8CRB - chains A and C of the 3 polymer chains in the assembly; structure by electron microscopy, 4.60 A resolution (low resolution: residue-level contacts below are approximate; hydrogen-bond / salt-bridge calls are withheld).

# Chain A
Molecule: Heavy chain
From: Homo sapiens
Sequence (227 residues; each row starts with the number of its first residue):
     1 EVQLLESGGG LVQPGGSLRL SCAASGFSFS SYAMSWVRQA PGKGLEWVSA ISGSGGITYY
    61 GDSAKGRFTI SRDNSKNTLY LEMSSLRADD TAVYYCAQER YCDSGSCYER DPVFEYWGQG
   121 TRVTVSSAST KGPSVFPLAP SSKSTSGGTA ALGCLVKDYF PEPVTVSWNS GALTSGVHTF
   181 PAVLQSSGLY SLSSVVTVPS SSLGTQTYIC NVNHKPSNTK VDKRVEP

# Chain C
Molecule: Maltose/maltodextrin-binding periplasmic protein, Type III secretion protein PcrV
From: Pseudomonas aeruginosa
Reference sequence: chimeric construct of P0AEX9, G3XD49: residues -354 to 1 from P0AEX9 (MALE_ECOLI) positions 29-384 (UniProt number = residue number + 383); residues 2-294 from G3XD49 positions 2-294 (same numbers)
Sequence (692 residues; numbered -397 to 294; the number before each row is that of its first residue; numbers below 1 keep their minus sign (Met-397 is residue -397)):
  -397 MGSWSHPQFE KGGGSGGGSG GGSWSHPQFE KSGLVPRGSA SKTEEGKLVI WINGDKGYNG
  -337 LAEVGKKFEK DTGIKVTVEH PDKLEEKFPQ VAATGDGPDI IFWAHDRFGG YAQSGLLAEI
  -277 TPAAAFQDKL YPFTWDAVRY NGKLIAYPIA VEALSLIYNK DLLPNPPKTW EEIPALDKEL
  -217 KAKGKSALMF NLQEPYFTWP LIAADGGYAF KYAAGKYDIK DVGVDNAGAK AGLTFLVDLI
  -157 KNKHMNADTD YSIAEHAFNH GETAMTINGP WAWSNIDTSK VNYGVTVLPT FKGQPSKPFV
   -97 GVLSAGINAA SPNKELAKEF LENYLLTDEG LEAVNKDKPL GAVALKSYEE ELVKDPRVAA
   -37 TMENAQKGEI MPNIPQMSAF WYAVRTAVIN AASGRQTVDE VRNLNAAREL FLDELLAAPA
    23 APASAEQEEL LALLRSERIV LAHAGQPLSE AQVLKALAWL LAANPSAPPG QGLEVLREVL
    83 QARRQPGAQW DLREFLVSAY FSLHGRLDED VIGVYKDVLQ TQDGKRKALL DELKALTAEL
   143 KVYSVIQSQI NAALSAKQGI RIDAGGIDLV DPTLYGYAVG DPRWKDSPEY ALLSNLDTFS
   203 GKLSIKDFLS GSPKQSGELK GLKDEYPFEK DNNPVGNFAT TVSDRSRPLN DKVNEKTTLL
   263 NDTSSRYNSA VEALNRFIQK YDSVLRDILS AI
Unresolved in the structure: -397 to 126, 266-294
Construct notes: initiating methionine (-397); expression tag (-396 to -355); conflict Ala-275 (Asp108 in P0AEX9), Ala-274 (Lys109 in P0AEX9), Ala-185 (Glu198 in P0AEX9), Ala-184 (Asn199 in P0AEX9), His-142 (Ala241 in P0AEX9), His-138 (Lys245 in P0AEX9), Val-45 (Ala338 in P0AEX9), Val-40 (Ile343 in P0AEX9), Pro21 (Ser in G3XD49), Lys225 (Ser in G3XD49)

# How chain A and chain C interact
Residue-residue contacts - 12 pairs, chain A then chain C:
  Ser31(A) - Lys225(C)
  Ser52(A) - Asp246(C)
  Ser54(A) - Asp246(C)
  Glu99(A) - Asn239(C)
  Arg100(A) - Asn234(C)
  Cys102(A) - Asp233(C)
  Cys102(A) - Asn234(C)
  Cys102(A) - Asn235(C)
  Asp103(A) - Lys232(C)
  Asp103(A) - Asp233(C)
  Asp103(A) - Asn235(C)
  Asp111(A) - Asn239(C)
Also at the interface, not in a pair above, chain A (15 interface residues in all): Ser30, Tyr32, Ile51, Gly55, Arg72, Ser104, Arg110
Also at the interface, not in a pair above, chain C (10 interface residues in all): Leu221, Thr242, Arg249

# Overview
The interface between chain A and chain C involves 15 residues on one side and 10 on the other.
Here chain A is Heavy chain (Homo sapiens) and chain C is Maltose/maltodextrin-binding periplasmic protein,
Type III secretion protein PcrV (Pseudomonas aeruginosa). Entry 8CRB (Cryo-EM structure of PcrV/Fab(11-E5))
was determined by electron microscopy.
